Entry 2WBP (X-ray diffraction, 1.16 A resolution); this record covers chain A.

[Chain A]
Molecule: L-arginine beta-hydroxylase
Organism: Streptomyces vinaceus
UniProtKB: Q6WZB0 (Q6WZB0_STRVI); residue numbers follow UniProt; this construct covers 1-358
Chain sequence (358 residues; row label = number of the first residue in the row):
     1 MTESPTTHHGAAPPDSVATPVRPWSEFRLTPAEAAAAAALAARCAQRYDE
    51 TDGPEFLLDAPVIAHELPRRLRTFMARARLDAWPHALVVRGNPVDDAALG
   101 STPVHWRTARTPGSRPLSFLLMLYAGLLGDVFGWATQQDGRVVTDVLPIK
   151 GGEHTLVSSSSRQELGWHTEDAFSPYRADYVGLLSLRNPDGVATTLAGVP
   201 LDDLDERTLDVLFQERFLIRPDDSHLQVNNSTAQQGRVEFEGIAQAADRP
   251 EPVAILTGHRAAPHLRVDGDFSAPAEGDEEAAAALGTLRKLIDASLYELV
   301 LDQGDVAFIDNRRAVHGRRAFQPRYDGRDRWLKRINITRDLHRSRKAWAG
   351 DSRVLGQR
Not modelled in the structure: 1-20, 233-236, 358
Ion coordination: Fe2+: E170, H316 (together with succinic acid)
Residues lining bound ligands:
  - arginine (ARG): R47, Y48, E55, L58, D59
  - succinic acid (SIN): V146, S158, L165, H168, E170, L183, T194, H316, G317, R318, R330, L332, R334
  - (2S,3S)-3-hydroxyarginine (ZZU): Q137, L156, V157, S158, L165, G166, W167, H168, E170, D222, S224, D268, D270, F271, R334
Curated features (UniProtKB/Swiss-Prot):
  - binding site (L-arginine): L156 to S158, D268 to D270, R334
  - binding site (Fe cation): H168, E170, H316
  - binding site (2-oxoglutarate): T194, R330, R334
What the authors report for this chain:
  - Fe2+ coordination: H168, E170, H316
  - contacts within the chain: Q137-S224 (hydrogen bond)
  - binding site for (2S,3S)-3-hydroxyarginine: Q137
  - conformationally variable residues (order/disorder transition): A233 to G236
  - specificity-determining residues: D268, D270 (proposed by the authors, not directly observed)

[Overview]
Bound to chain A: arginine, (2S,3S)-3-hydroxyarginine and succinic acid. E170 and H316 form the Fe2+ site.
UniProt lists 7 L-arginine-binding residues, 3 Fe cation-binding residues and 3 residues binding
2-oxoglutarate. The paper reports a binding site for (2S,3S)-3-hydroxyarginine at Q137; Fe2+ coordination by
H168, E170 and H316.
Chain A is L-arginine beta-hydroxylase (Streptomyces vinaceus); the structure, Crystal structure of VioC in
complex with Fe(II), (2S,3S)- hydroxyarginine, and succinate, was determined by X-ray diffraction (same
publication as 2WBO and 2WBQ).
